2XLB - chains I and L of the 6 polymer chains in the assembly; structure by X-ray diffraction, 1.90 A resolution.

[Chain I (and L)]
Molecule: Acetyl xylan esterase
Organism: Bacillus pumilus
Notes: EC 3.1.1.72; chain L of this document is another copy of the same molecule, construct and numbering; everything in this record applies to it too
UniProtKB: Q9K5F2 (Q9K5F2_BACPU); residue numbers follow UniProt; this construct covers 1-320
Chain sequence (320 residues; row label = number of the first residue in the row):
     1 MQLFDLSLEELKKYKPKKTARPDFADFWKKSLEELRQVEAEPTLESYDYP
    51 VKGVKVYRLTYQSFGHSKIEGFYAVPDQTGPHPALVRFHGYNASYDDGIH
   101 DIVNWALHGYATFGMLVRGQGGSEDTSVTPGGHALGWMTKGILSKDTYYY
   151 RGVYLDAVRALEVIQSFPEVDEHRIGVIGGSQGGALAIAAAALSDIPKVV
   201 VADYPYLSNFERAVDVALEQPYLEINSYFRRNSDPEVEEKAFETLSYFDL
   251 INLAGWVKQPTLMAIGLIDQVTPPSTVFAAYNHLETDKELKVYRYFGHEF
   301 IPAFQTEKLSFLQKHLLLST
Not modelled in the structure: 318-320
Construct notes: conflict Asp97 (Gly in Q9K5F2), Glu236 (Lys in Q9K5F2), Gln270 (Lys in Q9K5F2), Glu289 (Asp in Q9K5F2)
From the paper describing this entry:
  - catalytic residues: Ser181, Asp269, His298

[How chain I and chain L interact]
Contacting residue pairs - 53 pairs, chain I then chain L:
  Asn92(I) - Leu135(L)  hydrogen bond (side chain-backbone)
  Asn92(I) - Arg231(L)  hydrogen bond (backbone-side chain)
  Ser94(I) - Arg231(L)
  Tyr95(I) - Arg230(L)
  Tyr95(I) - Arg231(L)  hydrogen bond
  Asp96(I) - Arg231(L)  hydrogen bond (backbone-backbone)
  Asp96(I) - Asn232(L)
  Asp96(I) - Ser233(L)  hydrogen bond
  Gly119(I) - Thr129(L)
  Gly119(I) - Gly131(L)
  Gly119(I) - Gly132(L)
  Gly119(I) - His133(L)  hydrogen bond (backbone-backbone)
  Gln120(I) - Gly132(L)
  Gln120(I) - His133(L)  hydrogen bond (backbone-backbone)
  Gly122(I) - Gly132(L)
  Ser123(I) - Gly131(L)
  Glu124(I) - Val128(L)
  Glu124(I) - Thr129(L)
  Glu124(I) - Pro130(L)
  Asp125(I) - Val128(L)
  Asp125(I) - Thr129(L)  hydrogen bond (backbone-backbone)
  Thr126(I) - Val128(L)
  Val128(I) - Glu124(L)
  Val128(I) - Asp125(L)
  Val128(I) - Thr126(L)
  Thr129(I) - Gly119(L)
  Thr129(I) - Glu124(L)
  Thr129(I) - Asp125(L)  hydrogen bond (backbone-backbone)
  Pro130(I) - Glu124(L)
  Gly131(I) - Gly119(L)
  Gly131(I) - Ser123(L)
  Gly132(I) - Gly119(L)
  Gly132(I) - Gln120(L)
  Gly132(I) - Gly122(L)
  His133(I) - Gly119(L)  hydrogen bond (backbone-backbone)
  His133(I) - Gln120(L)  hydrogen bond (backbone-backbone)
  His133(I) - Trp137(L)
  Ala134(I) - Trp137(L)
  Leu135(I) - Asn92(L)  hydrogen bond (backbone-side chain)
  Leu135(I) - Leu135(L)  hydrophobic
  Leu135(I) - Gly136(L)
  Leu135(I) - Trp137(L)  hydrophobic
  Gly136(I) - Leu135(L)
  Trp137(I) - His133(L)
  Trp137(I) - Ala134(L)
  Trp137(I) - Leu135(L)  hydrophobic
  Arg230(I) - Tyr95(L)
  Arg231(I) - Asn92(L)  hydrogen bond (side chain-backbone)
  Arg231(I) - Ser94(L)
  Arg231(I) - Tyr95(L)  hydrogen bond
  Arg231(I) - Asp96(L)  hydrogen bond (backbone-backbone)
  Asn232(I) - Asp96(L)
  Ser233(I) - Asp96(L)  hydrogen bond
Other interface residues (no listed pair), chain I (28 interface residues in all): Tyr91, Gly121, Glu224
Other interface residues (no listed pair), chain L (28 interface residues in all): Tyr91, Gly121, Glu224

[In short]
The chain I/chain L interface involves 28 residues from each chain, with 16 hydrogen bonds. Polar contacts
include Asn92(I)-Leu135(L), Asn92(I)-Arg231(L) and Tyr95(I)-Arg231(L). The paper reports catalytic residues
Ser181(I), Asp269(I) and His298(I).
Both chains are Acetyl xylan esterase (Bacillus pumilus). Entry 2XLB (Acetyl xylan esterase from Bacillus
pumilus without ligands) was determined by X-ray diffraction together with 2XLC from the same study.
